Entry 8IMK (electron microscopy, 2.48 A resolution); this record covers chains g and m of the 54 polymer chains in the assembly.

[Chain g]
Protein: ApcB1
From: Anthocerotibacter panamensis
Amino-acid sequence (158 residues; row label = number of the first residue in the row):
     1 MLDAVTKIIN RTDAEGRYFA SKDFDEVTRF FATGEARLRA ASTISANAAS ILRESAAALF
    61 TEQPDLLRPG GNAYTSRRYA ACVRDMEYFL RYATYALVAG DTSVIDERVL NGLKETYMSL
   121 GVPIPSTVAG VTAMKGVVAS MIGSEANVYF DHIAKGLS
Residues lining bound ligands:
  - phycocyanobilin (CYC), molecule 1: Leu59, Leu66, Asn72, Ala73, Arg77, Arg78, Ala81, Cys82, Arg84, Asp85, Met86, Tyr88, Phe89, Tyr92, Arg108, Val109, Leu113, Thr116, Tyr117, Leu120, Val122, Pro123, Ser126, Thr127
  - phycocyanobilin (CYC), molecule 2: Leu67, Tyr74, Thr75, Ser76, Tyr79

[Chain m]
Protein: ApcC1
From: Anthocerotibacter panamensis
Amino-acid sequence (60 residues; numbered 1 to 60; the number before each row is that of its first residue):
     1 MARTISITAC VPRRTKSVGA SREIQNVYFT KRISFDQFTP EYQRIHRQGG TILNVQCMGS
Unresolved in the structure: 1, 60
Residues lining bound ligands:
  - phycocyanobilin (CYC), molecule 1: Arg3, Phe35, Phe38, Thr39, Tyr42, Gln43
  - phycocyanobilin (CYC), molecule 2: Arg13, Arg14, Arg22, Glu23, Ile24, Val27

[Chain g / chain m interface]
Contacting residue pairs (21; chain g residue first):
  Arg77(g) with Arg13(m); Arg14(m), hydrogen bond (side chain-backbone); Val18(m)
  Ala80(g) with Val18(m), hydrophobic
  Ala81(g) with Val18(m)
  Arg84(g) with Val18(m); Gly19(m), hydrogen bond (side chain-backbone)
  Tyr88(g) with Gly19(m), hydrogen bond (side chain-backbone); Ala20(m); Ser21(m), hydrogen bond (side chain-backbone); Arg22(m); Glu23(m), hydrogen bond
  Arg91(g) with Ala20(m), hydrogen bond (side chain-backbone)
  Tyr92(g) with Arg22(m)
  Glu107(g) with Arg22(m)
  Arg108(g) with Arg22(m), hydrogen bond (backbone-side chain)
  Leu113(g) with Ile24(m), hydrophobic
  Thr116(g) with Ile24(m); Tyr28(m)
  Ser119(g) with Tyr28(m)
  Leu120(g) with Arg14(m)
Also at the interface, not in a pair above, chain g (17 interface residues in all): Glu87, Asn111, Gly112, Glu115
Also at the interface, not in a pair above, chain m (14 interface residues in all): Cys10, Lys16, Val27, Leu53

[Overview]
Chain g and chain m form an interface of 17 and 14 residues respectively; the contacts include 7 hydrogen
bonds. Among the polar pairs are Arg77(g)-Arg14(m), Arg84(g)-Gly19(m) and Tyr88(g)-Gly19(m). One
phycocyanobilin molecule is bound between chain g and chain m. Ligands of chain g: phycocyanobilin.
Here chain g is ApcB1 and chain m is ApcC1, both from Anthocerotibacter panamensis. Entry 8IMK (D3-D4, D1-D2,
D'3-D'4, D'1-D'2 cylinder in cyanobacterial phycobilisome from Anthocerotibacter panamensis (Cluster C)) was
determined by electron microscopy (same publication as 8IMI, 8IMJ, 8IML, 8IMM, 8IMN and 8IMO).
